3NK3 - chains A and B of the 4 polymer chains in the assembly; structure by X-ray diffraction, 2.60 A resolution.

# Chain A (and B)
Protein: Zona pellucida 3
Organism: Gallus gallus
Notes: chain B of this document is another copy of the same molecule, construct and numbering; everything in this record applies to it too
Reference sequence: P79762 (P79762_CHICK); aligned to UniProt positions 21-317 over residues 51-347 (the alignment contains insertions or deletions, so no single offset holds)
Amino-acid sequence (297 residues; row label = number of the first residue in the row):
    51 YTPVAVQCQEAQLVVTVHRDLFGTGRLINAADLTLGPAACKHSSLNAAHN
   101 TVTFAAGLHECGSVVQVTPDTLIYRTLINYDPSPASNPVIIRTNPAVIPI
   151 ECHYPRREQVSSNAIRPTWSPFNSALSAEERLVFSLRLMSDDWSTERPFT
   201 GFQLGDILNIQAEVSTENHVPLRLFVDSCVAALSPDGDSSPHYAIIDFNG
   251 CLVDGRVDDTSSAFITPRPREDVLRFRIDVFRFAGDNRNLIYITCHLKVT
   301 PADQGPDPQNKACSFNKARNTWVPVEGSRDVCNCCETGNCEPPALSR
Disordered / not traced: 158-166, 344-347 (chain B: 51, 158-179, 344-347)
Cystine bridges: Cys58-Cys152, Cys90-Cys111, Cys229-Cys295, Cys251-Cys335, Cys313-Cys332, Cys334-Cys340
Glycans and other covalent adducts: 2-acetamido-2-deoxy-alpha-D-galactopyranose (A2G) linked to Thr168
Sequence notes: engineered mutation Gln159 (Asn in P79762)
From the paper describing this entry:
  - self-association interface (contacts with another copy of this molecule); pairs are residue here / residue on that copy: Arg142-Asp254, Arg142-Tyr243, Leu204, Leu204, Pro241, Tyr243, Tyr243
  - mutagenesis - R142A: decreased expression
  - contacts within the chain: Gln116-Glu196 (hydrogen bond), Arg125-Glu196
  - mutagenesis - T168A, E196A: unchanged expression
  - post-translational modification sites: Thr168
  - binding site for 2-acetamido-2-deoxy-alpha-D-galactopyranose: Thr168
  - mutagenesis - T168A: decreased binding to sperm
  - conformationally variable residues (order/disorder transition, side-chain flip): Thr168, His219
  - contacts within the chain: Ser215-His219 (hydrogen bond), His219-Val220 (from molecular simulation)
  - mutagenesis - T168A: abolished binding to jacalin or PNA

# Chain A / chain B interface
Residue-residue contacts (45):
  Arg76(A) - Asp259(B)  salt bridge
  Ala135(A) - Asp258(B)
  Ser136(A) - Val257(B)
  Ser136(A) - Asp258(B)  hydrogen bond
  Asn137(A) - Tyr243(B)
  Val139(A) - Phe283(B)
  Val139(A) - Ala284(B)  hydrogen bond (backbone-backbone)
  Ile140(A) - Tyr243(B)  hydrophobic
  Ile140(A) - Phe281(B)  hydrophobic
  Ile140(A) - Arg282(B)
  Ile141(A) - Leu204(B)
  Ile141(A) - Phe281(B)
  Ile141(A) - Arg282(B)  hydrogen bond (backbone-backbone)
  Ile141(A) - Ala284(B)  hydrophobic
  Arg142(A) - Leu204(B)
  Arg142(A) - Tyr243(B)  hydrogen bond
  Arg142(A) - Asp254(B)  salt bridge
  Arg142(A) - Asp258(B)  salt bridge
  Arg142(A) - Thr260(B)
  Asn144(A) - Leu204(B)
  Asn144(A) - Arg282(B)
  Leu204(A) - Arg142(B)
  Leu204(A) - Asn144(B)
  His242(A) - Val139(B)
  Tyr243(A) - Asn137(B)
  Tyr243(A) - Ile140(B)  hydrophobic
  Tyr243(A) - Arg142(B)  hydrogen bond
  Asp254(A) - Arg142(B)  salt bridge
  Val257(A) - Ser136(B)
  Val257(A) - Arg142(B)
  Asp258(A) - Ala135(B)
  Asp258(A) - Ser136(B)  hydrogen bond (side chain-backbone)
  Asp258(A) - Arg142(B)  salt bridge
  Asp259(A) - Arg76(B)  hydrogen bond (backbone-side chain)
  Thr260(A) - Arg142(B)
  Phe281(A) - Ile140(B)  hydrophobic
  Phe281(A) - Ile141(B)
  Arg282(A) - Ile140(B)
  Arg282(A) - Ile141(B)  hydrogen bond (backbone-backbone)
  Arg282(A) - Asn144(B)  hydrogen bond
  Arg282(A) - Pro145(B)
  Phe283(A) - Val139(B)
  Phe283(A) - Ile140(B)  hydrophobic
  Ala284(A) - Val139(B)  hydrogen bond (backbone-backbone)
  Ala284(A) - Ile141(B)  hydrophobic
Other interface residues (no listed pair), chain A (26 interface residues in all): Pro134, Pro138, Thr143, Pro241, Asn287
Other interface residues (no listed pair), chain B (26 interface residues in all): Pro138, Thr143, Gly205, His242, Val280

# Overview
The chain A/chain B interface involves 26 residues from each chain, with 10 hydrogen bonds and 5 salt bridges.
Polar contacts include Arg76(A)-Asp259(B), Arg142(A)-Asp254(B) and Arg142(A)-Asp258(B). Covalently linked
2-acetamido-2-deoxy-alpha-D-galactopyranose: at Thr168(A). The paper reports a binding site for
2-acetamido-2-deoxy-alpha-D-galactopyranose at Thr168(A); R142A of chain A reduces expression; 3 substitutions
were tested in all.
Chain A and chain B are both Zona pellucida 3 (Gallus gallus); the structure, Crystal structure of full-length
sperm receptor ZP3 at 2.6 A resolution, was determined by X-ray diffraction.
